Entry 1RA7 (X-ray diffraction, 2.35 A resolution); this record covers chain A.

[Chain A]
Molecule: Genome polyprotein
From: Human poliovirus 1
Notes: EC 2.7.7.48; fragment: RNA-directed RNA polymerase (residue 1748-2208)
UniProtKB: P03300 (POLH_POL1M); residues 1-461 here correspond to UniProt positions 1748-2208 (UniProt number = residue number + 1747)
Amino-acid sequence (461 residues; numbered 1 to 461; the number before each row is that of its first residue):
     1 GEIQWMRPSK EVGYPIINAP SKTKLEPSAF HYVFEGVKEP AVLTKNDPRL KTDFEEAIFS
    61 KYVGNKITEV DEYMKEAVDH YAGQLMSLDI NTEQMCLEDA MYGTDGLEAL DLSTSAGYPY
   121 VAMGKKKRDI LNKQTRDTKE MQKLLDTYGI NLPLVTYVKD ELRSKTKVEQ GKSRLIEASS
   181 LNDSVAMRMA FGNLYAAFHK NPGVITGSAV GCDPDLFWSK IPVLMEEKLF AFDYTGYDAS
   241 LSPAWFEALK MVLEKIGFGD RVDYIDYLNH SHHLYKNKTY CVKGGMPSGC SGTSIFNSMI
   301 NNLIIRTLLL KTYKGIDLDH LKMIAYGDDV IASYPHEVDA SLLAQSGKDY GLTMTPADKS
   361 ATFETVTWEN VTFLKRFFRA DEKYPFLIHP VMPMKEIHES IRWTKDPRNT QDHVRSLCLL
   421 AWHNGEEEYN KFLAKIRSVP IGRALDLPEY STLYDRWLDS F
Construct notes: modified residue (96, 212, 281, 290); engineered mutation Asp-446 (Leu2193 in P03300), Asp-455 (Arg2202 in P03300)
Modified / non-standard residues: Cys-96, Cys-212, Cys-281, Cys-290 (s-(dimethylarsenic)cysteine; CAS)
Small-molecule neighbours: GTP (guanosine-5'-triphosphate): Lys-61, Lys-159, Arg-163, Lys-167, Arg-174, Leu-175, Ile-176, Tyr-234, Thr-235, Gly-236, Tyr-237, Asp-238, Ser-288, Asp-328
UniProt features mapped onto this chain:
  - binding site (Mg(2+)): Asp-329
Reported in the primary citation:
  - binding site for GTP: Arg-163, Lys-167, Arg-174, Asp-238
  - contacts within the chain: Glu-161/Arg-174
  - mutagenesis - D238A: abolished binding to GTP
  - specificity-determining residues: Asp-238
  - mutagenesis - G1DEL, D238A: abolished catalytic activity
  - mutagenesis - G1A, G1S: decreased catalytic activity
  - mutagenesis - P119A, P119G: abolished catalytic activity on poly(A)/oligo(dT) substrate

[In short]
Bound to chain A: GTP. Curated annotation (UniProt) lists Mg2+-binding residue Asp-329. From the paper: a
binding site for GTP at Arg-163, Lys-167 and Arg-174 among others; G1DEL and D238A abolish catalytic activity;
6 substitutions were tested in all.
Chain A is Genome polyprotein (Human poliovirus 1); the structure, Poliovirus Polymerase with GTP, was
determined by X-ray diffraction together with 1RA6, 1RAJ and 1TQL from the same study.
